3B45 - chain A; structure by X-ray diffraction, 1.90 A resolution.

== Chain A ==
Molecule: glpG
From: Escherichia coli
Notes: fragment: core TM fragment, residues 91-270
UniProt: P09391 (GLPG_ECOLI); residue numbers follow UniProt; this construct covers 91-270
Sequence (180 residues; row label = number of the first residue in the row):
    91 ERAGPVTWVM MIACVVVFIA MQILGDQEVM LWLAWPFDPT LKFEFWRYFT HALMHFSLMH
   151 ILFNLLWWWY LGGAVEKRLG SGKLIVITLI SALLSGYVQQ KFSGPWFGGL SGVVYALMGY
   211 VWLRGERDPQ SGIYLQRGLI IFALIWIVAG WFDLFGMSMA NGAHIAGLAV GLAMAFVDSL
UniProt features mapped onto this chain:
  - active site: S201 (Nucleophile), H254
  - mutagenesis: N154 (N154A: Reduced catalytic activity), G199 (G199C: Loss of catalytic activity), S201 (S201A/C: Loss of catalytic activity), H254 (H254A/C: Loss of catalytic activity)
What the authors report for this chain:
  - mutagenesis - W136A, W136DEL/R137DEL, R137A: decreased catalytic activity
  - catalytic residues: S201

== Summary ==
UniProt lists active-site residues S201 and H254 and 4 mutagenesis sites. From the paper: the catalytic
residue S201; W136A, W136DEL/R137DEL and R137A reduce catalytic activity.
Chain A is glpG (Escherichia coli); the structure, Crystal structure of GlpG at 1.9A resolution, was
determined by X-ray diffraction (same publication as 3B44).
